PDB entry 9E82 | electron microscopy, 3.40 A resolution | chains A and H of the 5 polymer chains in the assembly

Chain A:
Name: Beta-arrestin-1
Source organism: Bos taurus
Reference sequence: P17870 (ARRB1_BOVIN); residue numbers follow UniProt; this construct covers 1-418
Sequence (418 residues; each row starts with the number of its first residue):
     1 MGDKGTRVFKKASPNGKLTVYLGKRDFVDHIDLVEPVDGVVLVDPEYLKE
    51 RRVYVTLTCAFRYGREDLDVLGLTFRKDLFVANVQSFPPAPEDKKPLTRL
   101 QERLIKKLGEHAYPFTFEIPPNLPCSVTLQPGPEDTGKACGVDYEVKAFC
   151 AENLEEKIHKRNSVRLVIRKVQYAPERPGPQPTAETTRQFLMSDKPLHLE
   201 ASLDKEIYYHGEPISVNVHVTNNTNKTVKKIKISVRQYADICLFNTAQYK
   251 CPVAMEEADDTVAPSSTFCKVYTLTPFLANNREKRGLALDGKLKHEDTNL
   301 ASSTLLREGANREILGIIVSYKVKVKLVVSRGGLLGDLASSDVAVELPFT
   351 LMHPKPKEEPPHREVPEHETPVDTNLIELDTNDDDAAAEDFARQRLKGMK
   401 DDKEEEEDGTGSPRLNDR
Not modelled in the structure: 1-5, 64-74, 309-310, 358-418
Construct notes: conflict Ala386 (Ile in P17870), Ala387 (Val in P17870), Ala388 (Phe in P17870)
UniProt features mapped onto this chain:
  - motif: Asp385, Glu389 to Arg395 ([DE]-X(1,2)-F-X-X-[FL]-X-X-X-R motif)
  - binding site (1D-myo-inositol hexakisphosphate): Lys250, Met255, Lys324, Lys326
  - modified residue: Tyr47 (Phosphotyrosine), Ser412 (Phosphoserine)

Chain H:
Name: Fab7 heavy chain
Source organism: synthetic construct
Sequence (240 residues; numbered 1 to 240; the number before each row is that of its first residue):
     1 EISEVQLVESGGGLVQPGGSLRLSCAASGFNVSSSYIHWVRQAPGKGLEW
    51 VASISSYYGYTYYADSVKGRFTISADTSKNTAYLQMNSLRAEDTAVYYCA
   101 RKSMYHRGWGWLSWVYGAMDYWGQGTLVTVSSASTKGPSVFPLAPSSKST
   151 SGGTAALGCLVKDYFPEPVTVSWNSGALTSGVHTFPAVLQSSGLYSLSSV
   201 VTVPSSSLGTQTYICNVNHKPSNTKVDKKVEPKSCDKTHT
Not modelled in the structure: 1-3, 146-153, 175-179, 209-211, 232-240
Disulfides: Cys25-Cys99, Cys159-Cys215

Chain A / chain H interface:
Contacting residue pairs (33):
  Arg169(A) - Trp109(H)
  Val171(A) - Trp109(H)
  Gln172(A) - Trp109(H)
  His210(A) - Tyr57(H)
  His210(A) - Trp111(H)
  Gly211(A) - Ser33(H)  hydrogen bond (backbone-side chain)
  Gly211(A) - Tyr57(H)
  Pro213(A) - Asn31(H)
  Thr275(A) - Thr77(H)  hydrogen bond
  Pro276(A) - Tyr57(H)
  Phe277(A) - Tyr57(H)  hydrophobic
  Phe277(A) - Thr77(H)
  Leu278(A) - Tyr57(H)  hydrogen bond (backbone-backbone)
  Leu278(A) - Tyr58(H)  hydrophobic
  Ala279(A) - Ser56(H)
  Ala279(A) - Tyr57(H)  hydrogen bond (backbone-backbone)
  Ala279(A) - Tyr58(H)
  Ala279(A) - Gly59(H)
  Arg282(A) - Tyr60(H)  hydrogen bond
  Asp290(A) - Trp109(H)
  Glu296(A) - Trp114(H)
  Asp297(A) - Tyr58(H)
  Asp297(A) - Tyr60(H)
  Asp297(A) - Ser113(H)
  Thr298(A) - Tyr58(H)
  Asn299(A) - Tyr57(H)
  Asn299(A) - Trp111(H)
  Leu300(A) - Tyr57(H)  hydrogen bond (backbone-side chain)
  Ser302(A) - Trp109(H)
  His353(A) - Gly110(H)
  Pro354(A) - Tyr105(H)
  Pro356(A) - His106(H)
  Pro356(A) - Gly108(H)
Other interface residues (no listed pair), chain A (25 interface residues in all): Asp26, Glu212, Thr273
Other interface residues (no listed pair), chain H (18 interface residues in all): Ser78, Arg107

In short:
Chain A and chain H form an interface of 25 and 18 residues respectively; the contacts include 6 hydrogen
bonds. Polar contacts include Gly211(A)-Ser33(H), Thr275(A)-Thr77(H) and Arg282(A)-Tyr60(H). Curated
annotation (UniProt) lists 4 residues binding 1D-myo-inositol hexakisphosphate on chain A.
Chain A is Beta-arrestin-1 (Bos taurus) and chain H is Fab7 heavy chain (synthetic construct); the structure,
ACKR3 phosphorylated by GRK5 in complex with arrestin2 and Fab7, was determined by electron microscopy
together with 8TII, 8TIL, 8TIN, 8TIO and 8VJ9 from the same study.
